PDB entry 9KT3 | electron microscopy, 3.63 A resolution | chains A and C of the 9 polymer chains in the assembly

# Chain A (and C)
Protein: Spike glycoprotein, Fibritin, Expression Tag
Organism: Severe acute respiratory syndrome coronavirus 2
Notes: chain C of this document is another copy of the same molecule, construct and numbering; everything in this record applies to it too
Reference sequence: chimeric construct of P0DTC2, P10104: residues 18-1208 from P0DTC2 (SPIKE_SARS2) positions 14-1204 (UniProt number = residue number - 4); residues 1211-1234 from P10104 positions 458-481 (UniProt number = residue number - 753)
Chain sequence (1295 residues; numbered -6 to 1288; the number before each row is that of its first residue; numbers below 1 keep their minus sign (Met-6 is residue -6)):
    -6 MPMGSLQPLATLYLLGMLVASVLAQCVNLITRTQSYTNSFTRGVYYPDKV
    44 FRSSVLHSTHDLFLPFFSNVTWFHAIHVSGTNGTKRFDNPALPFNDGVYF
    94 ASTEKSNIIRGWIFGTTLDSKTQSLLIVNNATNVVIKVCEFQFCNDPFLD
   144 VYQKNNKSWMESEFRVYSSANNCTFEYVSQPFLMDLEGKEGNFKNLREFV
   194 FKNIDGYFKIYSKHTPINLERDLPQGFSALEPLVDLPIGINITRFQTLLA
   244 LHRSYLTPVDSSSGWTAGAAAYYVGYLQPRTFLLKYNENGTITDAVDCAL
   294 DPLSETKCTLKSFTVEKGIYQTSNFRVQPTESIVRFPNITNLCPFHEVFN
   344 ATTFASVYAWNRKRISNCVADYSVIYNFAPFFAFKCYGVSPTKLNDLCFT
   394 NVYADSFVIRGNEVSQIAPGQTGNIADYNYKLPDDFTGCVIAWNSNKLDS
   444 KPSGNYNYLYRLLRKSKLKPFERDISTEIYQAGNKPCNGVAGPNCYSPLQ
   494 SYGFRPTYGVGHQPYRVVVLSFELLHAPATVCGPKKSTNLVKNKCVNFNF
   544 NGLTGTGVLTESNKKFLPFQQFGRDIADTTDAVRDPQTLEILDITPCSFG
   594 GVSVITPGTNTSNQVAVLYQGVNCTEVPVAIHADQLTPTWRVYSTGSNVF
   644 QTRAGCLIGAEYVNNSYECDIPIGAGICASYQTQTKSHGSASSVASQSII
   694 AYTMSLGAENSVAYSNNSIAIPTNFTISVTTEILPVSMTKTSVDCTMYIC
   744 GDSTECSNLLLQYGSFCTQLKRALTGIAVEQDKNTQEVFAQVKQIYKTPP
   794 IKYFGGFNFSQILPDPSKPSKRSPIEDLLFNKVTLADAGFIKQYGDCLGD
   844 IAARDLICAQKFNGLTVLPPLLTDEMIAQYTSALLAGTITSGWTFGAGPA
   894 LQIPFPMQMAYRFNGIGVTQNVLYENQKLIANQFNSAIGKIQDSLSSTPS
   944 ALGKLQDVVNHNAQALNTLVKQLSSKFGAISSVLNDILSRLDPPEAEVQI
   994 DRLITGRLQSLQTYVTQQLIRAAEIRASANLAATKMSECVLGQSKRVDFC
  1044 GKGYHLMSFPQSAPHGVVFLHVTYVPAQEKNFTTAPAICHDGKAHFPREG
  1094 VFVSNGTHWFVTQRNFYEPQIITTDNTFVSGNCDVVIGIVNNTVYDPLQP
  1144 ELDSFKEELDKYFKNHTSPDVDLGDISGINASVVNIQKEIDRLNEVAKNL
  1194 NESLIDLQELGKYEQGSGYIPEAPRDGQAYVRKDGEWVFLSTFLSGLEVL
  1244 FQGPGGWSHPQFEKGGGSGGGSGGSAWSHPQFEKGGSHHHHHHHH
Unresolved in the structure: -6 to 25, 69-77, 147-151, 175-179, 187, 261-263, 679-687, 1145-1288
Construct notes: initiating methionine (-6); expression tag (-5 to 17); variant Ile23 (Thr19 in P0DTC2), Ser28 (Ala27 in P0DTC2), His53 (Gln52 in P0DTC2), Ala84 (Val83 in P0DTC2), Asp143 (Gly142 in P0DTC2), Gln146 (His in P0DTC2), Glu183 (Gln in P0DTC2), Glu213 (Val in P0DTC2), Val252 (Gly in P0DTC2), His339 (Gly in P0DTC2), Thr346 (Arg in P0DTC2), Ile368 (Leu in P0DTC2), Phe371 (Ser in P0DTC2), Pro373 (Ser in P0DTC2), Phe375 (Ser in P0DTC2), Ala376 (Thr in P0DTC2), Asn405 (Asp in P0DTC2), Ser408 (Arg in P0DTC2), Asn417 (Lys in P0DTC2), Lys440 (Asn in P0DTC2), Pro445 (Val in P0DTC2), Ser446 (Gly in P0DTC2), Leu456 (Phe in P0DTC2), Lys460 (Asn in P0DTC2), Asn477 (Ser in P0DTC2), Lys478 (Thr in P0DTC2), Ala484 (Glu in P0DTC2), Pro486 (Phe in P0DTC2), Ser490 (Phe in P0DTC2), Arg498 (Gln in P0DTC2), Tyr501 (Asn in P0DTC2), His505 (Tyr in P0DTC2), Gly614 (Asp in P0DTC2), Tyr655 (His in P0DTC2), Lys679 (Asn in P0DTC2), His681 (Pro in P0DTC2), Lys764 (Asn in P0DTC2), Tyr796 (Asp in P0DTC2), His954 (Gln in P0DTC2), Lys969 (Asn in P0DTC2), Pro986 (Lys in P0DTC2), Pro987 (Val in P0DTC2); conflict Gly682 (Arg in P0DTC2), Ser683 (Arg in P0DTC2), Ser685 (Arg in P0DTC2), Pro817 (Phe in P0DTC2), Pro892 (Ala in P0DTC2), Pro899 (Ala in P0DTC2), Pro942 (Ala in P0DTC2); linker (1209-1210)
Cystine bridges: Cys132-Cys166, Cys291-Cys301, Cys336-Cys361, Cys379-Cys432, Cys391-Cys525, Cys480-Cys488, Cys538-Cys590, Cys617-Cys649, Cys662-Cys671, Cys738-Cys760, Cys743-Cys749, Cys840-Cys851, Cys1032-Cys1043, Cys1082-Cys1126
Swiss-Prot annotation at these positions:
  - glycosylation (N-linked (GlcNAc...) asparagine): Asn21 (complex), Asn126 (hybrid)

# How chain A and chain C interact
Residue-residue contacts (198):
  Asp41(A) - Arg567(C)  salt bridge
  Lys42(A) - His519(C)
  Lys42(A) - Ala520(C)
  Lys42(A) - Phe562(C)
  Lys42(A) - Gln563(C)
  Val43(A) - Gln563(C)  hydrogen bond (backbone-side chain)
  Val43(A) - Phe565(C)
  Val43(A) - Arg567(C)
  Phe44(A) - Phe559(C)  hydrophobic
  Phe44(A) - Gln563(C)
  Phe44(A) - Phe565(C)  hydrogen bond (backbone-backbone)
  Phe44(A) - Gly566(C)
  Phe44(A) - Arg567(C)  hydrogen bond (backbone-backbone)
  Arg45(A) - Arg567(C)
  Val48(A) - Ile569(C)  hydrophobic
  Lys114(A) - Ser469(C)
  Thr115(A) - Glu471(C)
  Gln116(A) - Ile468(C)
  Asp198(A) - Pro463(C)
  Asp198(A) - Phe464(C)
  Gly199(A) - Pro463(C)
  Gly199(A) - Phe464(C)
  Tyr200(A) - Arg355(C)  hydrogen bond
  Tyr200(A) - Tyr396(C)  hydrophobic
  Glu224(A) - Leu560(C)
  Glu224(A) - Phe562(C)
  Pro225(A) - Phe562(C)
  Pro230(A) - Arg355(C)
  Ile231(A) - Arg466(C)
  Gly232(A) - Phe464(C)
  Gly232(A) - Glu465(C)
  Gly232(A) - Arg466(C)  hydrogen bond (backbone-backbone)
  Ile233(A) - Glu465(C)
  Asn282(A) - Lys558(C)
  Lys378(A) - Tyr453(C)  hydrogen bond
  Lys378(A) - Gln493(C)  hydrogen bond
  Lys378(A) - Ser494(C)  hydrogen bond (side chain-backbone)
  Tyr380(A) - Arg403(C)  hydrogen bond (backbone-side chain)
  Gly381(A) - Arg403(C)
  Val382(A) - Asn417(C)
  Ser383(A) - Asn417(C)
  Ser383(A) - Tyr421(C)
  Ser383(A) - Leu455(C)  hydrogen bond (side chain-backbone)
  Ser383(A) - Leu456(C)
  Pro384(A) - Leu456(C)
  Pro412(A) - His505(C)
  Gly413(A) - Thr500(C)
  Gly413(A) - Tyr501(C)
  Gln414(A) - Arg498(C)  hydrogen bond
  Gln414(A) - Tyr501(C)  hydrogen bond
  Asp427(A) - His505(C)  hydrogen bond (backbone-side chain)
  Asp737(A) - Phe318(C)
  Asp737(A) - Phe592(C)
  Met740(A) - Phe592(C)  hydrophobic
  Asp745(A) - Thr549(C)
  Gln755(A) - Ser968(C)
  Gln755(A) - Lys969(C)
  Gln755(A) - Gly971(C)
  Tyr756(A) - Gln965(C)
  Tyr756(A) - Ser968(C)
  Ser758(A) - Thr961(C)
  Ser758(A) - Gln965(C)
  Phe759(A) - Gln965(C)
  Phe759(A) - Phe970(C)  hydrophobic
  Phe759(A) - Ser1003(C)
  Gln762(A) - Thr961(C)
  Gln762(A) - Gln965(C)
  Gln762(A) - Thr1006(C)
  Gln762(A) - Gln1010(C)
  Arg765(A) - Gln957(C)  hydrogen bond
  Arg765(A) - Thr961(C)
  Gln784(A) - Asp1041(C)
  Gln787(A) - Ala701(C)
  Gln787(A) - Glu702(C)
  Gln787(A) - Asn703(C)
  Ile788(A) - Leu699(C)
  Ile788(A) - Gly700(C)
  Ile788(A) - Ala701(C)  hydrogen bond (backbone-backbone)
  Ile788(A) - Glu702(C)
  Ile788(A) - Asn703(C)
  Tyr789(A) - Asn703(C)
  Tyr789(A) - Val705(C)  hydrophobic
  Lys790(A) - Glu702(C)
  Lys790(A) - Asn703(C)  hydrogen bond (backbone-backbone)
  Lys790(A) - Val705(C)
  Phe797(A) - Tyr707(C)
  Phe833(A) - Arg646(C)
  Ile834(A) - Gly614(C)
  Ile834(A) - Gln644(C)
  Ile834(A) - Arg646(C)  hydrogen bond (backbone-backbone)
  Lys835(A) - Gly614(C)  hydrogen bond (backbone-backbone)
  Gln836(A) - Asn616(C)
  Tyr837(A) - Val551(C)
  Tyr837(A) - Thr588(C)
  Tyr837(A) - Pro589(C)  hydrogen bond (side chain-backbone)
  Tyr837(A) - Cys590(C)
  Tyr837(A) - Ser591(C)
  Tyr837(A) - Glu619(C)
  Cys840(A) - Thr588(C)
  Leu841(A) - Thr553(C)
  Leu841(A) - Thr588(C)
  Gly842(A) - Thr553(C)
  Gly842(A) - Ser555(C)
  Gly842(A) - Asp586(C)  hydrogen bond (backbone-side chain)
  Ile844(A) - Asp586(C)
  Leu849(A) - Ile569(C)  hydrophobic
  Phe855(A) - Pro589(C)
  Leu861(A) - Gln613(C)
  Pro862(A) - Ala647(C)  hydrophobic
  Pro863(A) - Gly667(C)
  Pro863(A) - Ala668(C)  hydrogen bond (backbone-backbone)
  Leu864(A) - Pro665(C)  hydrophobic
  Leu864(A) - Ala668(C)
  Leu864(A) - Gly669(C)  hydrogen bond (backbone-backbone)
  Leu864(A) - Met697(C)  hydrophobic
  Thr866(A) - Arg646(C)
  Met869(A) - Gly669(C)
  Met869(A) - Thr696(C)
  Met869(A) - Met697(C)  hydrophobic
  Met869(A) - Leu699(C)
  Gln872(A) - Leu699(C)
  Tyr873(A) - Leu699(C)  hydrogen bond (side chain-backbone)
  Ile882(A) - Tyr707(C)
  Thr883(A) - Val705(C)
  Thr883(A) - Tyr707(C)
  Trp886(A) - Tyr1047(C)  hydrogen bond
  Trp886(A) - Arg1107(C)
  Thr887(A) - Arg1107(C)
  Gly889(A) - Lys1045(C)  hydrogen bond (backbone-side chain)
  Ala890(A) - Gly1046(C)
  Ala890(A) - Tyr1047(C)  hydrophobic
  Pro892(A) - Pro1069(C)
  Leu894(A) - Ala713(C)
  Leu894(A) - Pro715(C)  hydrophobic
  Leu894(A) - Glu1072(C)
  Gln895(A) - Ala706(C)
  Gln895(A) - Ser711(C)
  Gln895(A) - Ile712(C)
  Gln895(A) - Ala713(C)  hydrogen bond (backbone-backbone)
  Gln895(A) - Asn1074(C)  hydrogen bond
  Ile896(A) - Tyr707(C)
  Ile896(A) - Ser711(C)
  Ile896(A) - Ile712(C)  hydrophobic
  Pro897(A) - Tyr707(C)  hydrophobic
  Pro897(A) - Asn709(C)
  Pro897(A) - Ser711(C)
  Phe898(A) - Tyr707(C)  hydrogen bond (backbone-side chain)
  Met900(A) - Thr1077(C)
  Met900(A) - Val1094(C)  hydrophobic
  Tyr904(A) - Gly1093(C)
  Tyr904(A) - Val1094(C)
  Tyr904(A) - Arg1107(C)
  Thr912(A) - Phe1121(C)
  Gln913(A) - Phe1089(C)
  Gln913(A) - Pro1090(C)
  Gln913(A) - Phe1121(C)
  Asn914(A) - Phe1089(C)
  Asn914(A) - Phe1121(C)
  Asn914(A) - Ser1123(C)
  Tyr917(A) - Pro1079(C)
  Tyr917(A) - Phe1089(C)  hydrophobic
  Tyr917(A) - Val1128(C)
  Tyr917(A) - Val1129(C)
  Gln920(A) - Ile1130(C)
  Val963(A) - Ala570(C)
  Lys964(A) - Ile569(C)
  Ser967(A) - Asp571(C)
  Val976(A) - Asp571(C)
  Asn978(A) - Thr547(C)  hydrogen bond (side chain-backbone)
  Asp979(A) - His519(C)  salt bridge
  Leu981(A) - Lys386(C)
  Ser982(A) - Lys386(C)
  Ser982(A) - Leu390(C)
  Ser982(A) - Thr547(C)  hydrogen bond
  Arg983(A) - Gly381(C)
  Arg983(A) - Val382(C)
  Arg983(A) - Ser383(C)  hydrogen bond (backbone-backbone)
  Arg983(A) - Lys386(C)
  Arg983(A) - Leu390(C)
  Arg983(A) - Thr430(C)
  Arg983(A) - Leu517(C)
  Leu984(A) - Gly381(C)
  Leu984(A) - Val382(C)  hydrophobic
  Leu984(A) - Ser383(C)
  Asp985(A) - Ser383(C)  hydrogen bond
  Asp994(A) - Gly971(C)
  Gln1005(A) - Gln1002(C)  hydrogen bond
  Gln1005(A) - Thr1006(C)
  Thr1009(A) - Thr1009(C)
  Leu1012(A) - Ile1013(C)  hydrophobic
  Arg1019(A) - Glu1017(C)  salt bridge
  Thr1027(A) - Arg1039(C)
  Ser1030(A) - Val1040(C)  hydrogen bond (side chain-backbone)
  Ser1030(A) - Asp1041(C)
  Glu1031(A) - Arg1039(C)  salt bridge
  Leu1034(A) - Val1040(C)  hydrophobic
  Leu1034(A) - Asp1041(C)
  Arg1039(A) - Arg1039(C)
Other interface residues (no listed pair), chain A (126 interface residues in all): Tyr39, Asn165, Thr167, Asp228, Pro373, Phe377, Cys379, Thr385, Thr415, Lys786, Pro792, Lys795, Asp843, Leu865, Glu868, Gly891, Pro899, Glu918, Leu966, Ser975, Gly1035, Glu1111, Leu1141
Other interface residues (no listed pair), chain C (135 interface residues in all): Asn394, Pro486, Gly496, Ser514, Leu518, Pro521, Gly545, Leu546, Gly548, Lys557, Gln564, Ile666, Ile670, Cys671, Ser704, Ser708, Asn710, Tyr1067, Val1068, Arg1091, Leu1141

# Summary
The interface between chain A and chain C involves 126 residues on one side and 135 on the other, with 34
hydrogen bonds and 4 salt bridges. Polar contacts include Asp41(A)-Arg567(C), Asp979(A)-His519(C) and
Arg1019(A)-Glu1017(C).
Both chains are Spike glycoprotein, Fibritin, Expression Tag (Severe acute respiratory syndrome coronavirus
2). Entry 9KT3 (Structure of EG.5.1 S trimer with 2 down-RBDs complex with antibody CYFN1006-2) was determined
by electron microscopy.
